Entry 8BGP (X-ray diffraction, 2.51 A resolution); this record covers chains A and C of the 6 polymer chains in the assembly.

== Chain A (and C) ==
Molecule: Diacetylchitobiose deacetylase
Organism: Thermococcus chitonophagus
Notes: chain C of this document is another copy of the same molecule, construct and numbering; everything in this record applies to it too
Reference sequence: A0A160VQZ8 (A0A160VQZ8_9EURY); residues 1-267 here = UniProt positions 1-267
Chain sequence (267 residues; each row starts with the number of its first residue):
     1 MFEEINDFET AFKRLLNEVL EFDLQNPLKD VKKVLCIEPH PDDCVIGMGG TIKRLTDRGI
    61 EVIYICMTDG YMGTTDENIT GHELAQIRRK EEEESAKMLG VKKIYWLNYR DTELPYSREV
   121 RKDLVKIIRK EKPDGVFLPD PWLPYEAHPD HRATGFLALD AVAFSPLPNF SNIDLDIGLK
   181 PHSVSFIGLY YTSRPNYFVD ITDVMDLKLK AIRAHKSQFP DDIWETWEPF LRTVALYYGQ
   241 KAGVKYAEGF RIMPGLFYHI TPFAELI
Metal / ion sites: Zn2+ site 1: His40, Asp43, His151; Zn2+ site 2 near His182 (its only coordinating residue here); Zn2+ site 3: Asp221 (shared with 1 residue of chain E)
What the authors report for this chain:
  - Zn2+ coordination: His40, Asp43, His151
  - catalytic residues: Asp42, His259 (proposed by the authors, not directly observed)

== Chain A / chain C interface ==
Pairs across the interface (74):
  Tyr71(A) with Asn169(C)
  Met72(A) with Leu167(C); Asn169(C); Phe170(C)
  Thr74(A) with Leu167(C); Pro168(C); Asn169(C)
  Thr75(A) with Pro166(C); Pro168(C)
  Asp76(A) with Pro168(C)
  Glu77(A) with Pro168(C); Leu175(C); Pro181(C)
  Ile79(A) with Asn169(C), hydrogen bond (backbone-side chain)
  Thr80(A) with Asn169(C)
  Gly81(A) with Asn169(C), hydrogen bond (backbone-side chain)
  Thr112(A) with Arg121(C); Phe164(C)
  Glu113(A) with Arg118(C), salt bridge
  Leu143(A) with Ile260(C), hydrophobic
  Pro144(A) with Glu265(C)
  Tyr145(A) with Trp142(C), hydrophobic; Arg194(C); Arg251(C), hydrogen bond; Met253(C), hydrophobic; Tyr258(C); Ala264(C), hydrophobic; Glu265(C)
  Glu146(A) with Trp142(C); Tyr258(C); His259(C), salt bridge; Ile260(C), hydrogen bond (side chain-backbone)
  Ala147(A) with Asp160(C); Tyr258(C), hydrogen bond (backbone-backbone)
  His148(A) with His259(C)
  Pro149(A) with Tyr116(C); Arg121(C); Asp160(C)
  His151(A) with His259(C); Ile260(C)
  Arg152(A) with Tyr116(C), hydrogen bond; Phe156(C)
  Tyr191(A) with Ile260(C)
  Thr192(A) with Pro262(C)
  Ser193(A) with Pro262(C)
  Asp206(A) with Glu3(C)
  Thr226(A) with Val19(C); Leu20(C)
  Trp227(A) with Leu256(C), hydrophobic; Ile260(C), hydrophobic
  Pro229(A) with Phe2(C)
  Phe230(A) with Leu256(C), hydrophobic; Ile260(C); Thr261(C)
  Arg232(A) with Phe2(C); Glu3(C), salt bridge
  Thr233(A) with Phe2(C); Phe8(C); Ala11(C); Phe12(C)
  Val234(A) with Phe263(C), hydrophobic
  Leu236(A) with Ile5(C); Ala11(C), hydrophobic
  Tyr237(A) with Phe8(C), hydrophobic; Pro262(C), hydrogen bond (side chain-backbone); Phe263(C), hydrophobic
  Tyr238(A) with Pro262(C)
  Gln240(A) with Asp7(C), hydrogen bond; Phe8(C)
  Lys245(A) with Glu3(C), hydrogen bond (side chain-backbone); Glu4(C), salt bridge; Ile5(C); Asn6(C)
  Tyr246(A) with Glu3(C), hydrogen bond (side chain-backbone)
Also at the interface, not in a pair above, chain A (39 interface residues in all): Ile46, Glu225
Also at the interface, not in a pair above, chain C (42 interface residues in all): Glu9, Leu15, Leu159, Phe257, Leu266

== Summary ==
39 residues of chain A face 42 of chain C across their interface, with 10 hydrogen bonds and 4 salt bridges.
Polar pairs include Glu113(A)-Arg118(C), Glu146(A)-His259(C) and Arg232(A)-Glu3(C). His40(A), Asp43(A) and
His151(A) form the Zn2+ site 1. From the paper: catalytic residues Asp42(A) and His259(A); Zn2+ coordination
by His40(A), Asp43(A) and His151(A).
Both chains are Diacetylchitobiose deacetylase (Thermococcus chitonophagus). Entry 8BGP
(N,N-diacetylchitobiose deacetylase from Pyrococcus chitonophagus anomalous data) was determined by X-ray
diffraction together with 8BGN and 8BGO from the same study.
